Entry 9G28 (electron microscopy, 3.18 A resolution); this record covers chains 4 and F of the 14 polymer chains in the assembly.

# Chain 4
Molecule: snR30
Organism: Saccharomyces cerevisiae
Sequence (609 nucleotides; each row starts with the number of its first residue):
     1 AACCAUAGUC UCGUGCUAGU UCGGUACUAU ACAGGGAAGG GAAGUCACUC GCAUACGUGU
    61 GUGUGCAUUU CUUGCUAUUG CUGCUUAGCU UCUCUAAAAC ACUGGGCUAG CGUUUUUCAA
   121 CGCUCGAGAG GCAGAGUCUC AAGGAGCCUC CAAUGGGCCU CACGUAUUCA UCUAGAUGGC
   181 GCUUCGGACA ACGGCAUCAC AUAAGAGAUG CAGCUCCUGA CUUCUCCUCU GAUCUUCGUG
   241 AUCAGAGUUU UGAGUCGUCA GACUACGAGC AGUUUCUCUU AGUCGUUGCA UCGGGUGCUG
   301 UUGCCUUAAC GAUGUGUAUA UGGGGUUCGG GGGCUGUUGC CAUGAUAUAU AUGGAUGAGA
   361 CAGAAGUGGC CCCGUUGACG AGUUUAACUU AGAUUAAGUA GGACGCAUGA UCUUGAGCUC
   421 UUUUCCUAUA CUUUGUCCUA UGGCCAGCUU UCUCCUUAUU ACGAAGAGAU UGCGGGAUGU
   481 GGGUGCAGAG UGGGAAAAUC UGAGUUCGGU CAUCUUUGUU GUUCGUCCUA CCGCAGUAUA
   541 UUCCUAAACA CUAUGAAAUG ACCCUAGUUG GUCCAUGAUC AUUUGGGUAA AACCAUACUG
   601 CAGACAUCU
Disordered / not traced: 1-4, 14-116, 152-328, 383-386, 403-526

# Chain F
Name: H/ACA ribonucleoprotein complex subunit NOP10
Organism: Saccharomyces cerevisiae
UniProt: Q6Q547 (NOP10_YEAST); residues 1-58 here = UniProt positions 1-58
Chain sequence (58 residues; numbered 1 to 58; the number before each row is that of its first residue):
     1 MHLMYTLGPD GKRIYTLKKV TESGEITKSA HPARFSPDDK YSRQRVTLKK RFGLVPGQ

# How chain 4 and chain F interact
Pairs across the interface - 8 pairs, chain 4 then chain F:
  A133(4) with Arg-34(F), salt bridge to the phosphate; Ser-36(F), phosphate contact; Pro-37(F), sugar contact; Asp-38(F), hydrogen bond to the sugar
  G134(4) with Ser-36(F), phosphate contact; Asp-38(F), sugar contact
  G353(4) with His-2(F), salt bridge to the phosphate
  G357(4) with Arg-34(F), phosphate contact
Interface residues without a listed pair, chain F (6 interface residues in all): Phe-35

# Overview
The interface between chain 4 and chain F involves 4 residues on one side and 6 on the other, with 1 hydrogen
bond and 2 salt bridges. Polar contacts include A133(4)/Asp-38(F), A133(4)/Arg-34(F) and G353(4)/His-2(F).
Here chain 4 is snR30 and chain F is H/ACA ribonucleoprotein complex subunit NOP10, both from Saccharomyces
cerevisiae. Entry 9G28 (snR30 snoRNP - State 2 - Utp23-Krr1-deltaC3) was determined by electron microscopy
together with 9G25 from the same study.
